Entry 6Y59 (electron microscopy, 3.20 A resolution); this record covers chains A and B of the 5 polymer chains in the assembly.

[Chain A (and B)]
Protein: 5-hydroxytryptamine receptor 3A
Organism: Mus musculus
Notes: engineered mutation(s): Insertion A277; chain B of this document is another copy of the same molecule, construct and numbering; everything in this record applies to it too
UniProtKB: P23979 (5HT3A_MOUSE); the construct has insertions or renumbered stretches relative to UniProt, so the offset changes along the chain: 6-276 = UniProt 32-302; 278-462 = UniProt 303-487
Sequence (538 residues; numbered -75 to 462; the number before each row is that of its first residue; numbers below 1 keep their minus sign (Met-75 is residue -75)):
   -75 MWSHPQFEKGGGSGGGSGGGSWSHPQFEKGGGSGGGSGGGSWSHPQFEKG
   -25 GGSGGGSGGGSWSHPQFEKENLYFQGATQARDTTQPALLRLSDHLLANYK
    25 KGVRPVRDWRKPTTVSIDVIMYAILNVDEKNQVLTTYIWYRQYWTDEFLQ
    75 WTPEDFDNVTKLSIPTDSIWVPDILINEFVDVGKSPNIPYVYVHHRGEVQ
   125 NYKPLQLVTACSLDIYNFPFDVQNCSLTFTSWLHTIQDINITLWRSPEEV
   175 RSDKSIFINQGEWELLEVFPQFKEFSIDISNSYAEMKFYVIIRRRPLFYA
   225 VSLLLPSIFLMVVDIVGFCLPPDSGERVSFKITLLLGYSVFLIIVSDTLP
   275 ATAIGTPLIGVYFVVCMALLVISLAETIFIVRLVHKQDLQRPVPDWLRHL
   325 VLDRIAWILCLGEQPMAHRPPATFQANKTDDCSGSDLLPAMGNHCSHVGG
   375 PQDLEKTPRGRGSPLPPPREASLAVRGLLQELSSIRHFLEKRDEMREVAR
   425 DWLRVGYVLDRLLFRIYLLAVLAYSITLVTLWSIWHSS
Not modelled in the structure: -75 to 7, 313-316, 334-401
Cystine bridges: Cys135-Cys149
Sequence notes: initiating methionine (-75); expression tag (-74 to 5); insertion (277); conflict Ser461 (Tyr486 in P23979)
Reported in the primary citation:
  - conformationally variable residues (helix shift, side-chain flip): Arg218, Cys243, Leu307, Trp320, Trp426
  - contacts within the chain: Glu53-Arg218 (salt bridge), Phe142-Pro274, Arg217-Trp459 (cation-pi contact)
  - post-translational modification sites: Asn82, Asn148, Asn164

[Interface between chain A and chain B]
Pairs across the interface (71; chain A residue first):
  Pro10(A) with Arg31(B); Phe72(B), hydrophobic
  Leu12(A) with Val27(B); Arg28(B)
  Leu13(A) with Lys24(B)
  Ser16(A) with Val27(B)
  Tyr46(A) with Asn101(B); Glu102(B)
  Leu49(A) with Val104(B), hydrophobic
  Asn50(A) with Asn55(B)
  Tyr61(A) with Phe103(B), hydrogen bond (side chain-backbone); Val104(B), hydrophobic
  Trp63(A) with Asn101(B); Trp156(B)
  Asp81(A) with Trp33(B), hydrogen bond (backbone-side chain); Arg34(B), hydrogen bond (backbone-side chain)
  Val83(A) with Trp33(B)
  Ser87(A) with Gly26(B); His158(B)
  Pro89(A) with Gly26(B)
  Lys108(A) with Val106(B)
  Pro110(A) with Phe103(B), hydrophobic
  Ile112(A) with Leu99(B), hydrophobic; Trp156(B)
  Pro113(A) with Asp97(B)
  Tyr114(A) with Lys25(B), hydrogen bond (side chain-backbone); Gly26(B); Trp94(B), hydrogen bond; Val95(B), hydrogen bond (side chain-backbone); Asp97(B); Leu157(B); His158(B)
  Val115(A) with Leu157(B)
  Tyr116(A) with Leu157(B), hydrogen bond (side chain-backbone); His158(B); Thr159(B), hydrogen bond (side chain-backbone); Asp162(B)
  Tyr126(A) with Trp156(B); Tyr207(B)
  Lys127(A) with Trp156(B)
  Pro128(A) with Trp156(B)
  Gln130(A) with Val104(B)
  Gln184(A) with Ser136(B); Ile278(B)
  Glu186(A) with Ala277(B)
  Arg219(A) with Ile278(B)
  Leu221(A) with Thr280(B)
  Phe222(A) with Ser270(B); Ala275(B); Thr276(B); Ala277(B)
  Phe233(A) with Met291(B), hydrophobic
  Val237(A) with Val295(B), hydrophobic
  Val240(A) with Ala299(B), hydrophobic
  Cys243(A) with Arg306(B)
  Leu244(A) with Ile302(B), hydrophobic; Arg306(B)
  Ser248(A) with His309(B)
  Phe254(A) with Ile302(B), hydrophobic
  Thr257(A) with Ile256(B)
  Val264(A) with Ile267(B), hydrophobic
  Ile268(A) with Ile267(B), hydrophobic
  Leu403(A) with Glu405(B)
  Leu406(A) with Leu402(B); Glu405(B); Leu406(B), hydrophobic
  Ser407(A) with Glu405(B), hydrogen bond (backbone-side chain)
  Ile409(A) with Ile409(B), hydrophobic
  Phe412(A) with Phe412(B), hydrophobic
  Leu413(A) with Phe412(B), hydrophobic; Lys415(B)
Interface residues without a listed pair, chain A (55 interface residues in all): Asn82, Ser179, Ile180, Ile182, Tyr223, Val225, Pro245, Thr272, Leu402, Arg416
Interface residues without a listed pair, chain B (60 interface residues in all): Val30, Gln56, Asp105, Ala134, Phe199, Ile201, Asn205, Leu259, Asp271, Gly279, Val288, Leu298, Ser408, His411

[Overview]
55 residues of chain A face 60 of chain B across their interface; the contacts include 9 hydrogen bonds. Polar
contacts include Tyr61(A)-Phe103(B), Asp81(A)-Trp33(B) and Asp81(A)-Arg34(B). The paper reports modification
sites Asn82(A), Asn148(A) and Asn164(A); conformational variability at Arg218(A), Cys243(A) and Leu307(A)
among others.
Chain A and chain B are both 5-hydroxytryptamine receptor 3A (Mus musculus); the structure, 5-HT3A receptor in
Salipro (apo, C5 symmetric), was determined by electron microscopy together with 6Y5A and 6Y5B from the same
study.
